PDB entry 6TZ8 | X-ray diffraction, 3.30 A resolution | chains A and C of the 3 polymer chains in the assembly

== Chain A ==
Name: Serine/threonine-protein phosphatase 2B catalytic subunit A1
From: Cryptococcus neoformans var. grubii serotype A (strain H99 / ATCC 208821 / CBS 10515 / FGSC 9487)
Notes: EC 3.1.3.16
UniProt: O42773 (PP2B1_CRYNH); residue numbers follow UniProt; this construct covers 34-402
Chain sequence (390 residues; row label = number of the first residue in the row):
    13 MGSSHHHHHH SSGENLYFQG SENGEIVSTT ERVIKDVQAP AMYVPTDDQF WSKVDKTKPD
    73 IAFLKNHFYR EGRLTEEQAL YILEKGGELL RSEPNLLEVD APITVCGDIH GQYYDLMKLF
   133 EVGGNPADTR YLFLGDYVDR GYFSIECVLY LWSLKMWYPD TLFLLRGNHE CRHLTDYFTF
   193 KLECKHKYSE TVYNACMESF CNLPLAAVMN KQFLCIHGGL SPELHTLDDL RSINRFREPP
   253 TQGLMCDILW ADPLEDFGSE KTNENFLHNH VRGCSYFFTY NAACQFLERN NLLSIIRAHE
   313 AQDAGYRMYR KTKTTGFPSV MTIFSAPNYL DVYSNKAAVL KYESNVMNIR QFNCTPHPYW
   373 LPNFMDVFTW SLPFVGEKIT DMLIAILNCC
Unresolved in the structure: 13-24, 32-36, 402
Differences from the reference sequence: expression tag (13-33)
Swiss-Prot annotation at these positions:
  - active site: His181 (Proton donor)
  - binding site (Fe cation): Asp120, His122, Asp148
  - binding site (Zn(2+)): Asp148, Asn180, His229, His311
Metal / ion sites: Fe ion: Asp120, His122, Asp148 (together with sulfate ion); Zn2+: Asp148, Asn180, His229, His311 (together with sulfate ion)
Ligand contacts: FK5 (8-deethyl-8-[but-3-enyl]-ascomycin): Tyr371, Leu373, Pro374, Trp382, Ser383, Pro385, Phe386, Glu389

== Chain C ==
Name: FK506-binding protein 1
From: Cryptococcus neoformans var. grubii serotype A (strain H99 / ATCC 208821 / CBS 10515 / FGSC 9487)
Notes: EC 5.2.1.8
UniProt: O94746 (FKBP_CRYNH); residue numbers follow UniProt; this construct covers 2-108
Chain sequence (122 residues; each row starts with the number of its first residue; numbers below 1 keep their minus sign (Met-9 is residue -9)):
    -9 MWSHPQFEKG SGVTVENIKE GNGVDKPVKG DNVTIHYVGT LLDGSKFDSS RDRGTPFVCR
    51 IGQGQVIRGW DEGVPQLSLG EKANLICTPD YAYGARGFPP VIPPNSTLKF EVELLKVNSK
   111 RA
Unresolved in the structure: -9 to 1
Differences from the reference sequence: expression tag (-9 to 1, 109-112); engineered mutation Lys9 (Ser in O94746), Val14 (Lys in O94746); conflict Glu10 (Ala in O94746), Asn12 (Asp in O94746), Asp15 (Thr in O94746), Lys16 (Phe in O94746), Val18 (Gln in O94746), Lys19 (Pro in O94746), Leu69 (Val in O94746), Glu71 (Gln in O94746)
Ligand contacts: FK5 (8-deethyl-8-[but-3-enyl]-ascomycin): Tyr27, Phe37, Asp38, Arg43, Phe47, Gln55, Val56, Ile57, Trp60, Ala82, Tyr83, Phe88, Ile92, Phe100

== Chain A / chain C interface ==
Residue-residue contacts (17):
  Tyr189(A) - Asp33(C)  hydrogen bond
  Leu342(A) - Lys36(C)  hydrogen bond (backbone-side chain)
  Leu342(A) - Asp42(C)
  Asp343(A) - Arg41(C)
  Asp343(A) - Asp42(C)
  Val344(A) - Lys36(C)
  Val344(A) - Ser39(C)
  Val344(A) - Arg41(C)
  Val344(A) - Asp42(C)
  Tyr371(A) - Arg43(C)
  Pro374(A) - Phe37(C)
  Pro374(A) - Asp38(C)
  Asn375(A) - Pro90(C)
  Asn375(A) - Val91(C)
  Met377(A) - Pro90(C)  hydrophobic
  Met377(A) - Val91(C)  hydrophobic
  Thr381(A) - Pro90(C)
Other interface residues (no listed pair), chain A (12 interface residues in all): Phe190, Pro385, Lys390
Other interface residues (no listed pair), chain C (13 interface residues in all): Ser35, Gln55, Phe88

== Overview ==
Chain A and chain C form an interface of 12 and 13 residues respectively; the contacts include 2 hydrogen
bonds. Polar contacts include Tyr189(A)-Asp33(C) and Leu342(A)-Lys36(C). Compound FK5 is bound between chain A
and chain C.
Chain A is Serine/threonine-protein phosphatase 2B catalytic subunit A1 and chain C is FK506-binding protein
1, both from Cryptococcus neoformans var. grubii serotype A (strain H99 / ATCC 208821 / CBS 10515 / FGSC
9487); the structure, Crystal structure of Cryptococcus neoformans Calceineurin A, Calcineurin B, and FKBP12
with FK-506, was determined by X-ray diffraction (same publication as 6TZ6, 6TZ7 and 5B8I).
